1HI0 - chains D and P; structure by X-ray diffraction, 3.00 A resolution.

Chain D:
Molecule: 5-nt DNA strand
Sequence (5 nucleotides; row label = number of the first residue in the row):
     2 TTTCC
Not modelled in the structure: 2

Chain P:
Molecule: P2 protein
Source organism: Bacteriophage PHI-6
UniProt: P11124 (VP2_BPPH6); residue numbers follow UniProt; this construct covers 1-664
Amino-acid sequence (664 residues; each row starts with the number of its first residue):
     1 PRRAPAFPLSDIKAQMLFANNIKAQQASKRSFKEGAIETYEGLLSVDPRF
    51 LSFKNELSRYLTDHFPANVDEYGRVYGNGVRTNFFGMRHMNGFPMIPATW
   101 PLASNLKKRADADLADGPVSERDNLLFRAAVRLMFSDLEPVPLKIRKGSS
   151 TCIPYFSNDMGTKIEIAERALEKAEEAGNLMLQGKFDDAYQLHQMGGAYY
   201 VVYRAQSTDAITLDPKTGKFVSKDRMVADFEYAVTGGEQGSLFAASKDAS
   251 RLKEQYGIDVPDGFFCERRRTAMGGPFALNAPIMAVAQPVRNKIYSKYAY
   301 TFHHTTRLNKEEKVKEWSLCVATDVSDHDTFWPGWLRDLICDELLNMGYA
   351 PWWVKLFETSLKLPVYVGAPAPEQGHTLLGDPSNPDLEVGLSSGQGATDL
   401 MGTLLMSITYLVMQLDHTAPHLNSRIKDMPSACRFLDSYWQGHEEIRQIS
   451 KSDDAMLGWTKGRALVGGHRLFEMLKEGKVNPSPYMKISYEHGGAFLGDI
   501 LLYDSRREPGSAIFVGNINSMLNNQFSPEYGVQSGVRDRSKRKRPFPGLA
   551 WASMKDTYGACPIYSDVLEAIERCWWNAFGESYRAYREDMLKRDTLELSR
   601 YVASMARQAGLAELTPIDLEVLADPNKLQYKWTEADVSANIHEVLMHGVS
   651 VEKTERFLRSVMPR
Construct notes: conflict Met456 (Ile in P11124)
Bound ions: Mg2+: Val325, Asp453 (together with GTP); Mn2+: Asp454, Glu491, Ala495
Small-molecule neighbours:
  - GTP (guanosine-5'-triphosphate), molecule 1: Arg81, Arg204, Gln206, Asn517, Ser520, Asn523, Glu529, Asn626, Gln629, Tyr630
  - GTP, molecule 2: Arg204, Arg225, Arg268, Arg270, Ala272, Val325, Asp327, His328, Asp329, Ser393, Gly394, Thr398, Asp399, Ser452, Asp453
UniProt features mapped onto this chain:
  - binding site (Mg(2+)): Asp454

Chain D / chain P interface:
Pairs across the interface (21):
  DT3(D) - Lys23(P)  sugar contact
  DT3(D) - Arg30(P)  sugar contact
  DT4(D) - Ala27(P)  phosphate contact
  DT4(D) - Arg30(P)  base contact
  DT4(D) - Ser150(P)  sugar contact
  DT4(D) - Val202(P)  sugar contact
  DC5(D) - Ser149(P)  phosphate contact
  DC5(D) - Ser150(P)  hydrogen bond to the phosphate
  DC5(D) - Cys152(P)  sugar contact
  DC5(D) - Val202(P)  base contact
  DC5(D) - Arg204(P)  base contact
  DC5(D) - Ala272(P)  base contact
  DC5(D) - Met273(P)  sugar contact
  DC5(D) - Gly274(P)  sugar contact
  DC5(D) - Ser393(P)  hydrogen bond to the base
  DC5(D) - Gly394(P)  base contact
  DC5(D) - Tyr530(P)  base contact
  DC5(D) - Lys543(P)  salt bridge to the phosphate
  DC6(D) - Ser149(P)  phosphate contact
  DC6(D) - Asn626(P)  hydrogen bond to the base
  DC6(D) - Gln629(P)  sugar contact
Interface residues without a listed pair, chain P (24 interface residues in all): Arg146, Gly148, Phe156, Tyr200, Arg291, Gln395, Gly396

Summary:
4 residues of chain D face 24 of chain P across their interface; the contacts include 3 hydrogen bonds and 1
salt bridge. Among the polar pairs are DC5(D)-Ser393(P), DC6(D)-Asn626(P) and DC5(D)-Ser150(P). Ligands of
chain P: GTP. UniProt lists Mg2+-binding residue Asp454(P) on chain P.
Chain D is a 5-nt DNA strand and chain P is P2 protein (Bacteriophage PHI-6); the structure, RNA dependent RNA
polymerase from dsRNA bacteriophage phi6 plus initiation complex, was determined by X-ray diffraction,
deposited together with 1HHS, 1HHT, 1HI1 and 1HI8.
